6YY5 - chain AAA; structure by X-ray diffraction, 2.72 A resolution.

Chain AAA:
Protein: Ferric enterobactin receptor
From: Pseudomonas aeruginosa (strain ATCC 15692 / DSM 22644 / CIP 104116 / JCM 14847 / LMG 12228 / 1C / PRS 101 / PAO1)
Reference sequence: Q05098 (PFEA_PSEAE); residues 1-721 here correspond to UniProt positions 26-746 (UniProt number = residue number + 25)
Chain sequence (724 residues; row label = number of the first residue in the row; numbers below 1 keep their minus sign (Gly-2 is residue -2)):
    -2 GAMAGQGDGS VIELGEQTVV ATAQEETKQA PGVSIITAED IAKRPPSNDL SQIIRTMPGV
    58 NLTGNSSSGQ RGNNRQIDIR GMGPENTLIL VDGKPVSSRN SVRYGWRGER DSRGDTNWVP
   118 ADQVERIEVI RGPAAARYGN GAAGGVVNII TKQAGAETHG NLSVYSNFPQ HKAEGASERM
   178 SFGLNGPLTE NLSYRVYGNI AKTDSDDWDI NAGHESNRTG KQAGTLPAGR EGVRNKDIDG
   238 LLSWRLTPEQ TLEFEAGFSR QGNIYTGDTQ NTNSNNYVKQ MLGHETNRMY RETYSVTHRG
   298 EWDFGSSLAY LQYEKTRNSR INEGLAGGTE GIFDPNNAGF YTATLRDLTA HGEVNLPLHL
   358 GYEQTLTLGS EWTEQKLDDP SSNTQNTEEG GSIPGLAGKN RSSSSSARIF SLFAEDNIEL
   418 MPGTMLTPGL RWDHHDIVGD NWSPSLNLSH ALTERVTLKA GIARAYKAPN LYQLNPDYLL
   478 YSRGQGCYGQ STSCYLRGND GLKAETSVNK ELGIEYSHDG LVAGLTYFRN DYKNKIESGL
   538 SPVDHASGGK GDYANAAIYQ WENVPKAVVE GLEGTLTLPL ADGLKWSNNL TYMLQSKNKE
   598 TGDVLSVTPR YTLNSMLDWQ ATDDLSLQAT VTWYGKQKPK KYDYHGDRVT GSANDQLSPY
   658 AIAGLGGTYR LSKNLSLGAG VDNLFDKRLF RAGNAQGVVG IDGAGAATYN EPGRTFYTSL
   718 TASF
Disordered / not traced: -2 to 23
Differences from the reference sequence: expression tag (-2 to 0)
Cystine bridges: Cys484-Cys491
Residues lining bound ligands: QDQ (N-[2-[[(2S)-3-[[(2S)-3-[[1-[2-[2-[2-[4-[4-[5-(acetamidomethyl)-2-oxidanylidene-1,3-oxazolidin-3-yl]-2-fluoranyl-phenyl]piperazin-1-yl]-2-oxidanylidene-ethoxy]ethoxy]ethyl]-1,2,3-triazol-4-yl]methylamino]-2-[[2,3-bis(oxidanyl)phenyl]carbonylamino]-3-oxidanylidene-propyl]amino]-2-[[2,3-bis(oxidanyl)phenyl]carbonylamino]-3-oxidanylidene-propyl]amino]-2-oxidanylidene-ethyl]-2,3-bis(oxidanyl)benzamide): Lys218, Gln219, Asn268, Asn270, Ala323, Gly324, Gly325, Thr326, Glu386, Tyr478, Ser479, Arg480, Gly481, Gln482, Gly483, Tyr641, Val695, Val696
Curated features (UniProtKB/Swiss-Prot):
  - motif: Gln14 to Thr19 (TonB box), Ala704 to Phe721 (TonB C-terminal box)
What the authors report for this chain:
  - binding site for QDQ: Arg480

Overview:
Chain AAA binds compound QDQ. The paper reports a binding site for QDQ at Arg480.
Chain AAA is Ferric enterobactin receptor (Pseudomonas aeruginosa (strain ATCC 15692 / DSM 22644 / CIP 104116
/ JCM 14847 / LMG 12228 / 1C / PRS 101 / PAO1)); the structure, Crystal structure of the ferric enterobactin
receptor (PfeA) in complex with TCV_L5, was determined by X-ray diffraction (same publication as 7OBW, 6Y47,
6Z2N, 6Z33 and 5NC3).
